Entry 7Q4S (X-ray diffraction, 2.50 A resolution); this record covers chain AAA.

Chain AAA:
Protein: Endolysin
Organism: Pseudomonas phage JG004
UniProtKB: F4YDQ3 (F4YDQ3_9CAUD); residues 1-186 here = UniProt positions 1-186
Chain sequence (206 residues; each row starts with the number of its first residue; numbers below 1 keep their minus sign (Met-19 is residue -19)):
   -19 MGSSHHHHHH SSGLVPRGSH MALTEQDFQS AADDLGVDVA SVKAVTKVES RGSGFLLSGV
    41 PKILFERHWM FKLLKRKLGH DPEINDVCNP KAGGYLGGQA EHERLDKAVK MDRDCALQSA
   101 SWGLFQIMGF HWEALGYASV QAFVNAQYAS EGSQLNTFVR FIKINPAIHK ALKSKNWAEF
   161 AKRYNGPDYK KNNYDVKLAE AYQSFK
Disordered / not traced: -19 to -2
Construct notes: initiating methionine (-19); expression tag (-18 to 0)
Ligand contacts: N-cyclohexyltaurine (NHE; 2-[N-cyclohexylamino]ethane sulfonic acid): Arg31, Phe105, Gln106, Ile107, Met108, His111, Phe141, Tyr164, Asn165
Reported in the primary citation:
  - binding site for N-cyclohexyltaurine: Glu29
  - mutagenesis - E29A/E46A: abolished catalytic activity on PAO1 peptidoglycan
  - mutagenesis - E29A, E29A/E46A, E46A: decreased catalytic activity on PAO1 peptidoglycan
  - catalytic residues: Glu46, His48, Tyr174 (by similarity / conservation)

Overview:
Bound to chain AAA: N-cyclohexyltaurine. The paper reports catalytic residues Glu46, His48 and Tyr174; E29A,
E29A/E46A and E46A reduce catalytic activity on PAO1 peptidoglycan.
Chain AAA is Endolysin (Pseudomonas phage JG004); the structure, Structure of the Pseudomonas aeruginosa
bacteriophage JG004 endolysin Pae87, apo form, was determined by X-ray diffraction (same publication as 7Q4T).
